Entry 8VB2 (electron microscopy, 3.32 A resolution); this record covers chains J and R of the 20 polymer chains in the assembly.

== Chain J ==
Protein: Octameric ejection protein (gp49)
Organism: Pectobacterium phage PhiM1
Reference sequence: A0A1P7WFW2 (A0A1P7WFW2_9CAUD); residue numbers follow UniProt; this construct covers 1-904
Amino-acid sequence (904 residues; numbered 1 to 904; the number before each row is that of its first residue):
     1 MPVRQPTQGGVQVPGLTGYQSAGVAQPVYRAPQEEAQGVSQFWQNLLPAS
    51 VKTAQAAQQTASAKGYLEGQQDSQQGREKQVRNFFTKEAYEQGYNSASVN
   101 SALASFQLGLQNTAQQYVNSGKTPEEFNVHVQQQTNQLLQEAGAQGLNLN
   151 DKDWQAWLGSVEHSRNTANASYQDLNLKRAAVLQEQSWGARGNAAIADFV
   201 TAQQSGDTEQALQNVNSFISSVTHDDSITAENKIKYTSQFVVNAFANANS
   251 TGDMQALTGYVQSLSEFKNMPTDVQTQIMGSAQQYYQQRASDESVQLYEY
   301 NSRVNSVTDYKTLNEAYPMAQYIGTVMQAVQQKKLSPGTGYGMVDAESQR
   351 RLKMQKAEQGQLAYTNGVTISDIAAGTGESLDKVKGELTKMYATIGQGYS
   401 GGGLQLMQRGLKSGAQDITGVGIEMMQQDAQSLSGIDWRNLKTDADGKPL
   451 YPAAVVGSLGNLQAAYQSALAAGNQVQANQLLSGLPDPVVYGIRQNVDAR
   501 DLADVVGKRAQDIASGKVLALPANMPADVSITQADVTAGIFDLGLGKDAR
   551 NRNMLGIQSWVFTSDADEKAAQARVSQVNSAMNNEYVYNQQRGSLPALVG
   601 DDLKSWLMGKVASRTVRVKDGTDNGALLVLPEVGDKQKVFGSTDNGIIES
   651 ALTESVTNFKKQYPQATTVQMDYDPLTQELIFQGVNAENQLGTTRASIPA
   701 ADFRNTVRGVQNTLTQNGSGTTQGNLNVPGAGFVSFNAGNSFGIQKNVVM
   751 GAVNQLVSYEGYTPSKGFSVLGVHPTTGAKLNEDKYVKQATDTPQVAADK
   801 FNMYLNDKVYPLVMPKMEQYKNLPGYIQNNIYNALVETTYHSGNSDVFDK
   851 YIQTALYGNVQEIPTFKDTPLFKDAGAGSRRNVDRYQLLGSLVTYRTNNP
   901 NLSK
Unresolved in the structure: 1-48, 772-782, 904

== Chain R ==
Protein: Ejection protein 3 (gp50)
Organism: Pectobacterium phage PhiM1
Reference sequence: A0A1P7WFW4 (A0A1P7WFW4_9CAUD); residue numbers follow UniProt; this construct covers 1-204
Amino-acid sequence (204 residues; row label = number of the first residue in the row):
     1 MIWMFAAAAAQMIQGGLQYAQDAKNQRRQNKADQKYNEAVRSASARQITE
    51 INTQRSVSRAQTAQALDAARRQGAGESSARNLQAAATDTMGASVEQNLQE
   101 VGVQLAAAEGNLMQNAELTELSLDSSVMNTVDQARNSIRELSNPLGTDWA
   151 ATGSAVGQIGTSMVANKLGGQGWFGGNSGTQQPAPISQAAPPTRSNNLST
   201 RLNV
Unresolved in the structure: 30-31, 57-92, 142-146, 169-204

== Chain J / chain R interface ==
Residue-residue contacts (26; chain J residue first):
  L183(J) with E95(R)
  N193(J) with L105(R)
  V200(J) with L112(R), hydrophobic
  T201(J) with L112(R)
  Q204(J) with L112(R); N115(R)
  S205(J) with R135(R)
  E209(J) with T152(R)
  Q213(J) with M163(R)
  N216(J) with G160(R), hydrogen bond (side chain-backbone); M163(R)
  H224(J) with T161(R)
  A256(J) with G153(R)
  G259(J) with G153(R); S154(R)
  Y260(J) with G153(R); G157(R)
  S263(J) with S154(R), hydrogen bond; Q158(R)
  L264(J) with G157(R)
  E266(J) with T161(R), hydrogen bond
  Q296(J) with L123(R)
  Y300(J) with D124(R)
  R303(J) with L121(R); D124(R), salt bridge
  Y317(J) with D124(R)
Other interface residues (no listed pair), chain J (28 interface residues in all): Q186, A190, G206, L212, S220, G252, Q255, T325
Other interface residues (no listed pair), chain R (22 interface residues in all): L98, V101, E120, W149, A150, V156

== In short ==
28 residues of chain J and 22 residues of chain R are in contact; the contacts include 3 hydrogen bonds and 1
salt bridge. Polar pairs include R303(J)-D124(R), N216(J)-G160(R) and S263(J)-S154(R).
Chain J is Octameric ejection protein (gp49) and chain R is Ejection protein 3 (gp50), both from
Pectobacterium phage PhiM1; the structure, C4 pre-infection ejectosome of the mature bacteriophage PhiM1
particle, was determined by electron microscopy, deposited together with 8VB0, 8VB4 and 8VBX.
